8EH8 - chains G and H of the 8 polymer chains in the assembly; structure by electron microscopy, 3.40 A resolution.

== Chain G (and H) ==
Protein: DNA-directed RNA polymerase subunit alpha
Source organism: Escherichia coli
Notes: EC 2.7.7.6; chain H of this document is another copy of the same molecule, construct and numbering; everything in this record applies to it too
Reference sequence: P0A7Z6 (RPOA_ECO57); residue numbers follow UniProt; this construct covers 1-234
Sequence (239 residues; numbered 1 to 239; the number before each row is that of its first residue):
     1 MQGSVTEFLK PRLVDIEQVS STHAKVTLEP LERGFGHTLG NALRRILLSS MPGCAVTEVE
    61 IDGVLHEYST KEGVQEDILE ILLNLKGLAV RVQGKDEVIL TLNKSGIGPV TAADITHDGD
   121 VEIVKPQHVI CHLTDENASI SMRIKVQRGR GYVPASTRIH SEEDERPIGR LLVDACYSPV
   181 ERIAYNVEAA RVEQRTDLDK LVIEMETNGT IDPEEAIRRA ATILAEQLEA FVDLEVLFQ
Unresolved in the structure: 1-7, 160-165, 232-239 (chain H: 1-4, 159-169, 235-239)
Construct notes: expression tag (235-239)

== How chain G and chain H interact ==
Contacting residue pairs - 60 pairs, chain G then chain H:
  Phe-8(G) / Arg-150(H)
  Phe-8(G) / Gln-227(H)
  Leu-9(G) / Gln-227(H)
  Lys-10(G) / Glu-226(H)  salt bridge
  Lys-10(G) / Gln-227(H)
  Pro-11(G) / Gln-227(H)
  Pro-11(G) / Ala-230(H)
  Pro-11(G) / Phe-231(H)  hydrophobic
  Arg-12(G) / Ala-230(H)
  Leu-28(G) / Phe-231(H)  hydrophobic
  Glu-32(G) / Arg-150(H)  salt bridge
  Arg-33(G) / Ser-50(H)
  Gly-34(G) / Arg-45(H)  hydrogen bond (backbone-side chain)
  Phe-35(G) / Ile-46(H)  hydrophobic
  Phe-35(G) / Ser-50(H)
  Phe-35(G) / Ile-223(H)  hydrophobic
  Phe-35(G) / Gln-227(H)
  His-37(G) / Arg-45(H)
  Thr-38(G) / Ala-42(H)
  Thr-38(G) / Arg-45(H)  hydrogen bond
  Leu-39(G) / Leu-224(H)  hydrophobic
  Leu-39(G) / Leu-228(H)  hydrophobic
  Arg-45(G) / Gly-34(H)  hydrogen bond (side chain-backbone)
  Arg-45(G) / His-37(H)
  Arg-45(G) / Thr-38(H)
  Ile-46(G) / Phe-35(H)  hydrophobic
  Ser-50(G) / Phe-8(H)
  Ser-50(G) / Phe-35(H)
  Pro-52(G) / Val-5(H)  hydrophobic
  Gly-149(G) / Val-5(H)
  Arg-150(G) / Val-5(H)  hydrogen bond (side chain-backbone)
  Arg-150(G) / Glu-7(H)  hydrogen bond (side chain-backbone)
  Arg-150(G) / Phe-8(H)
  Arg-150(G) / Glu-32(H)  salt bridge
  Arg-218(G) / Phe-231(H)
  Arg-218(G) / Val-232(H)
  Arg-218(G) / Asp-233(H)  salt bridge
  Ala-221(G) / Phe-231(H)
  Thr-222(G) / Val-232(H)
  Thr-222(G) / Asp-233(H)  hydrogen bond (side chain-backbone)
  Ile-223(G) / Phe-8(H)  hydrophobic
  Ile-223(G) / Phe-35(H)  hydrophobic
  Leu-224(G) / Leu-39(H)  hydrophobic
  Leu-224(G) / Leu-228(H)  hydrophobic
  Glu-226(G) / Phe-8(H)
  Glu-226(G) / Lys-10(H)
  Gln-227(G) / Phe-8(H)
  Gln-227(G) / Leu-9(H)
  Gln-227(G) / Pro-11(H)
  Gln-227(G) / Leu-31(H)
  Gln-227(G) / Phe-35(H)
  Leu-228(G) / Leu-224(H)  hydrophobic
  Leu-228(G) / Ala-225(H)
  Ala-230(G) / Pro-11(H)
  Ala-230(G) / Leu-13(H)
  Phe-231(G) / Leu-13(H)  hydrophobic
  Phe-231(G) / Leu-28(H)  hydrophobic
  Phe-231(G) / Leu-43(H)  hydrophobic
  Phe-231(G) / Ile-217(H)  hydrophobic
  Phe-231(G) / Ala-221(H)  hydrophobic
Also at the interface, not in a pair above, chain G (36 interface residues in all): Leu-13, Leu-31, Asn-41, Ser-49, Arg-219, Ala-225, Glu-229
Also at the interface, not in a pair above, chain H (36 interface residues in all): Thr-6, Arg-12, Asn-41

== Overview ==
The chain G/chain H interface involves 36 residues from each chain, with 6 hydrogen bonds and 4 salt bridges.
Polar contacts include Lys-10(G)/Glu-226(H), Glu-32(G)/Arg-150(H) and Arg-218(G)/Asp-233(H).
Both chains are DNA-directed RNA polymerase subunit alpha (Escherichia coli). Entry 8EH8 (Cryo-EM structure of
his-elemental paused elongation complex with a folded TL and a rotated RH-FL (1)) was determined by electron
microscopy (same publication as 8EG7, 8EG8, 8EGB, 8EH9, 8EHA, 8EHF and 8EHI).
